PDB entry 3C4T | X-ray diffraction, 2.80 A resolution | chain A

[Chain A]
Name: Endoribonuclease Dicer
Organism: Mus musculus
Notes: EC 3.1.26.-; fragment: RNaseIIIb domain, dsRNA binding domain
UniProt: Q8R418 (DICER_MOUSE); residues 1638-1900 here = UniProt positions 1638-1900
Amino-acid sequence (265 residues; row label = number of the first residue in the row):
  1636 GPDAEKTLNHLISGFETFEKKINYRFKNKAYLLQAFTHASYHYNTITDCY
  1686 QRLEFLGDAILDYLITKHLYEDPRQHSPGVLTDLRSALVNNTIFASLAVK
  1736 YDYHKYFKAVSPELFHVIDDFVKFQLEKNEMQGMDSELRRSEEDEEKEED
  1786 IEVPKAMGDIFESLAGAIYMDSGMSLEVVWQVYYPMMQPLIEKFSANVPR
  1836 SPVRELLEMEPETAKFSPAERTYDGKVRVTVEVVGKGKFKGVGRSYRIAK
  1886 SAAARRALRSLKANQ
Disordered / not traced: 1636-1637, 1766-1783, 1898-1900
Modified residues: Cys-1684 (cysteinesulfonic acid; OCS)
Construct notes: expression tag (1636-1637)
Metal / ion sites: Cd2+ near Glu-1797 (its only coordinating residue here)
What the authors report for this chain:
  - self-association interface (contacts with another copy of this molecule); pairs are residue here / residue on that copy: Asp-1693/Arg-1720 (hydrogen bond)
  - Cd2+ coordination: Glu-1689, Asp-1794, Glu-1797
  - catalytic residues: Lys-1790
  - mutagenesis - K1790A, K1790R, K1790S, K1790T: decreased catalytic activity

[In short]
From the paper: the catalytic residue Lys-1790; K1790A, K1790R and K1790S, among others, reduce catalytic
activity.
Chain A is Endoribonuclease Dicer (Mus musculus); the structure, Structure of RNaseIIIb and dsRNA binding
domains of mouse Dicer, was determined by X-ray diffraction (same publication as 3C4B).
